1EYL - chain A; structure by X-ray diffraction, 1.90 A resolution.

# Chain A
Name: Chymotrypsin inhibitor
From: Psophocarpus tetragonolobus
Reference sequence: P10822 (ICW3_PSOTE); residues 4-186 here correspond to UniProt positions 25-207 (UniProt number = residue number + 21)
Sequence (186 residues; each row starts with the number of its first residue):
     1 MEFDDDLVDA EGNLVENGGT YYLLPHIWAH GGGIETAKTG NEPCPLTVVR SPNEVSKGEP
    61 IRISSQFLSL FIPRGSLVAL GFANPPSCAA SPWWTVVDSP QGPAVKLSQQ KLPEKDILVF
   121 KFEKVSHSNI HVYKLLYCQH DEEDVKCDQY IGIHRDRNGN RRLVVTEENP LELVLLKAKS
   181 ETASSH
Unresolved in the structure: 1, 181-186
Construct notes: cloning artifact (1-3)
Cystine bridges: Cys-44/Cys-88, Cys-138/Cys-147

# Summary
Chain A is Chymotrypsin inhibitor (Psophocarpus tetragonolobus); the structure, Structure of a recombinant
winged bean chymotrypsin inhibitor, was determined by X-ray diffraction (same publication as 1FMZ and 1FN0).
